Entry 4NWN (X-ray diffraction, 4.50 A resolution (low resolution: residue-level contacts below are approximate; hydrogen-bond / salt-bridge calls are withheld)); this record covers chains U and W of the 24 polymer chains in the assembly.

Chain U (and W):
Protein: Uncharacterized protein
From: Campylobacter jejuni
Notes: chain W of this document is another copy of the same molecule, construct and numbering; everything in this record applies to it too
Reference sequence: K8VQB8 (K8VQB8_SALTM); residue numbers follow UniProt; this construct covers 1-184
Chain sequence (192 residues; numbered 1 to 192; the number before each row is that of its first residue):
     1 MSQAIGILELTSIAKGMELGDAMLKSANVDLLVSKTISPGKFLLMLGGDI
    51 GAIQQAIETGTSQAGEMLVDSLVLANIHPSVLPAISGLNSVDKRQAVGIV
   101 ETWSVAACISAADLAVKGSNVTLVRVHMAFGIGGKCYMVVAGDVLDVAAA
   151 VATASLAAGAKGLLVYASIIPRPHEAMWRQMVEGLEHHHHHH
Not modelled in the structure: 1, 185-192
Construct notes: engineered mutation Ser38 (Cys in K8VQB8), Leu114 (Arg in K8VQB8), Leu145 (Ser in K8VQB8), Ala148 (Asn in K8VQB8), Ala149 (Asn in K8VQB8), Ala152 (Thr in K8VQB8), Thr153 (Val in K8VQB8), Leu156 (Glu in K8VQB8), Ala157 (Ser in K8VQB8), Ala160 (Glu in K8VQB8), Ala167 (Arg in K8VQB8), Ile169 (Val in K8VQB8); expression tag (185-192)

Interface between chain U and chain W:
Contacting residue pairs - 4 pairs, chain U then chain W:
  Ala14(U) with Glu101(W); Tyr166(W)
  Glu18(U) with Ser168(W)
  Leu31(U) with Ala176(W)
Also at the interface, not in a pair above, chain U (6 interface residues in all): Ser12, Lys15, Leu24
Also at the interface, not in a pair above, chain W (6 interface residues in all): Ile99, His174

Summary:
Chain U and chain W each contribute 6 residues to their interface.
Both chains are Uncharacterized protein (Campylobacter jejuni). Entry 4NWN (Computationally Designed
Two-Component Self-Assembling Tetrahedral Cage T32-28) was determined by X-ray diffraction (same publication
as 4NWO, 4NWP, 4NWQ and 4NWR).
